PDB entry 1ULI | X-ray diffraction, 2.20 A resolution | chains A and E of the 6 polymer chains in the assembly

[Chain A (and E)]
Molecule: biphenyl dioxygenase large subunit
Source organism: Rhodococcus sp
Notes: EC 1.14.12.18; chain E of this document is another copy of the same molecule, construct and numbering; everything in this record applies to it too
UniProtKB: Q53122 (Q53122_RHOSR); numbering as in UniProt (aligned over 1-460)
Sequence (460 residues; row label = number of the first residue in the row):
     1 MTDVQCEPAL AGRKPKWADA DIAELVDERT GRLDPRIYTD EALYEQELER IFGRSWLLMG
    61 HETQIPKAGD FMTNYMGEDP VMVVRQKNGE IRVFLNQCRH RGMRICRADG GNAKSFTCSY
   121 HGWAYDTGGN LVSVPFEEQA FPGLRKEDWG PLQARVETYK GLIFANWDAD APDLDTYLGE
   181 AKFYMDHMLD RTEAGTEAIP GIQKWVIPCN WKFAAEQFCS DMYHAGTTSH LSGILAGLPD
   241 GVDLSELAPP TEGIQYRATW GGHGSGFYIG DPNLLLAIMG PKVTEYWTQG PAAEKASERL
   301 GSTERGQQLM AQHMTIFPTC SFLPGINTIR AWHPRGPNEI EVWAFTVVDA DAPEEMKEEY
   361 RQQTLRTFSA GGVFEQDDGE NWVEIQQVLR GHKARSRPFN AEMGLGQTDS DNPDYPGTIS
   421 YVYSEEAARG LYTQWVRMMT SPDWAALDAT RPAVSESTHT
Not modelled in the structure: 1-16, 240-250, 452-460 (chain E: 1-16, 239-249, 453-460)
Swiss-Prot annotation at these positions:
  - binding site ([2Fe-2S] cluster): Cys98, His100, Cys118, His121
  - binding site (Fe cation): His224, His230, Asp378
Metal / ion sites: 2Fe-2S cluster Fe: Cys98, His100, Cys118, His121; Fe2+: His224, His230, Asp378
Ligand contacts: 2Fe-2S cluster (FES): Cys98, His100, Arg101, Gly102, Met103, Cys118, Tyr120, His121, Gly122, Trp123

[How chain A and chain E interact]
Pairs across the interface (84; chain A residue first):
  Arg32(A) - Trp149(E)
  Leu33(A) - Arg101(E)
  Glu216(A) - Arg101(E)  salt bridge
  Gln217(A) - Tyr120(E)  hydrogen bond
  Asp221(A) - Tyr120(E)
  Asp221(A) - His121(E)  salt bridge
  Tyr223(A) - His121(E)
  Tyr223(A) - Trp123(E)  hydrogen bond
  Tyr223(A) - Val134(E)
  Tyr223(A) - Pro135(E)  hydrogen bond (side chain-backbone)
  Tyr223(A) - Phe136(E)  hydrophobic
  Tyr223(A) - Phe141(E)
  His224(A) - Tyr120(E)
  His224(A) - His121(E)
  Gly226(A) - Phe136(E)
  Thr227(A) - Tyr120(E)
  Thr227(A) - His121(E)  hydrogen bond (side chain-backbone)
  Thr227(A) - Pro135(E)
  Thr228(A) - Cys118(E)  hydrogen bond (side chain-backbone)
  Thr228(A) - Ser119(E)  hydrogen bond (side chain-backbone)
  Thr228(A) - Tyr120(E)
  Thr228(A) - His121(E)
  Thr228(A) - Gly122(E)  hydrogen bond (side chain-backbone)
  Ser229(A) - Ser119(E)  hydrogen bond (backbone-backbone)
  Ser229(A) - Tyr120(E)  hydrogen bond (side chain-backbone)
  Glu380(A) - Arg107(E)  salt bridge
  Asn381(A) - Met103(E)
  Asn381(A) - Ser119(E)  hydrogen bond
  Asn381(A) - Tyr120(E)
  Trp382(A) - Tyr120(E)  hydrogen bond
  Glu384(A) - Met103(E)
  Glu384(A) - Arg104(E)  salt bridge
  Glu384(A) - Arg107(E)
  Ile385(A) - Arg101(E)
  Ile385(A) - Gly102(E)
  Ile385(A) - Met103(E)  hydrophobic
  Ile385(A) - Tyr120(E)  hydrophobic
  Gln387(A) - Arg104(E)
  Val388(A) - Pro80(E)  hydrophobic
  Val388(A) - Asn96(E)
  Val388(A) - Gln97(E)
  Val388(A) - Arg104(E)
  Leu389(A) - Gln97(E)
  Arg390(A) - Glu78(E)  salt bridge
  Arg390(A) - Gly336(E)
  Gly391(A) - Glu78(E)  hydrogen bond (backbone-backbone)
  Gly391(A) - Asp79(E)
  His392(A) - Leu48(E)
  His392(A) - Glu49(E)
  His392(A) - Asp79(E)  hydrogen bond (backbone-side chain)
  Lys393(A) - Asp79(E)  hydrogen bond (backbone-side chain)
  Lys393(A) - Leu152(E)
  Lys393(A) - Trp167(E)
  Ala394(A) - Asp79(E)  hydrogen bond (backbone-side chain)
  Ala394(A) - Leu95(E)  hydrophobic
  Ala394(A) - Gln97(E)  hydrogen bond (backbone-side chain)
  Arg397(A) - Arg99(E)
  Arg397(A) - Gly150(E)  hydrogen bond (side chain-backbone)
  Arg397(A) - Pro151(E)
  Arg397(A) - Leu152(E)
  Pro398(A) - Arg99(E)  hydrogen bond (backbone-side chain)
  Pro398(A) - Trp149(E)
  Phe399(A) - Gln97(E)
  Phe399(A) - Arg99(E)
  Phe399(A) - His100(E)
  Phe399(A) - Arg101(E)
  Phe399(A) - Gly102(E)
  Asn400(A) - Arg99(E)  hydrogen bond (backbone-backbone)
  Asn400(A) - His100(E)  hydrogen bond (backbone-backbone)
  Asn400(A) - Arg101(E)  hydrogen bond (backbone-side chain)
  Asn400(A) - Phe141(E)
  Asn400(A) - Leu144(E)
  Asn400(A) - Trp149(E)
  Ala401(A) - Arg101(E)
  Glu402(A) - Leu144(E)
  Met403(A) - Ala140(E)  hydrophobic
  Met403(A) - Phe141(E)  hydrophobic
  Gly404(A) - Ala140(E)  hydrogen bond (backbone-backbone)
  Gln407(A) - Gln139(E)  hydrogen bond (side chain-backbone)
  Gln407(A) - Pro142(E)
  Tyr423(A) - Phe136(E)  hydrophobic
  Tyr423(A) - Ala140(E)
  Glu425(A) - His100(E)  salt bridge
  Glu425(A) - Arg101(E)  salt bridge
Also at the interface, not in a pair above, chain A (39 interface residues in all): Tyr38, Phe213, Arg395, Ala428
Also at the interface, not in a pair above, chain E (38 interface residues in all): Gly53, Cys98, Arg335

[Summary]
Chain A and chain E form an interface of 39 and 38 residues respectively; the contacts include 23 hydrogen
bonds and 7 salt bridges. Polar contacts include Glu216(A)-Arg101(E), Asp221(A)-His121(E) and
Glu380(A)-Arg107(E). Ligands of chain A: 2Fe-2S cluster.
Both chains are biphenyl dioxygenase large subunit (Rhodococcus sp). Entry 1ULI (Biphenyl dioxygenase
(BphA1A2) derived from Rhodococcus sp. strain RHA1) was determined by X-ray diffraction together with 1ULJ
from the same study.
